PDB entry 7FDC | electron microscopy, 6.60 A resolution (low resolution: residue-level contacts below are approximate; hydrogen-bond / salt-bridge calls are withheld) | chains E and F of the 31 polymer chains in the assembly

[Chain E]
Name: Yeast Vacuolar ATPase A subunit
Source organism: Saccharomyces cerevisiae S288C
Notes: EC 7.1.2.2
Chain sequence (617 residues; each row starts with the number of its first residue; numbering starts at 0):
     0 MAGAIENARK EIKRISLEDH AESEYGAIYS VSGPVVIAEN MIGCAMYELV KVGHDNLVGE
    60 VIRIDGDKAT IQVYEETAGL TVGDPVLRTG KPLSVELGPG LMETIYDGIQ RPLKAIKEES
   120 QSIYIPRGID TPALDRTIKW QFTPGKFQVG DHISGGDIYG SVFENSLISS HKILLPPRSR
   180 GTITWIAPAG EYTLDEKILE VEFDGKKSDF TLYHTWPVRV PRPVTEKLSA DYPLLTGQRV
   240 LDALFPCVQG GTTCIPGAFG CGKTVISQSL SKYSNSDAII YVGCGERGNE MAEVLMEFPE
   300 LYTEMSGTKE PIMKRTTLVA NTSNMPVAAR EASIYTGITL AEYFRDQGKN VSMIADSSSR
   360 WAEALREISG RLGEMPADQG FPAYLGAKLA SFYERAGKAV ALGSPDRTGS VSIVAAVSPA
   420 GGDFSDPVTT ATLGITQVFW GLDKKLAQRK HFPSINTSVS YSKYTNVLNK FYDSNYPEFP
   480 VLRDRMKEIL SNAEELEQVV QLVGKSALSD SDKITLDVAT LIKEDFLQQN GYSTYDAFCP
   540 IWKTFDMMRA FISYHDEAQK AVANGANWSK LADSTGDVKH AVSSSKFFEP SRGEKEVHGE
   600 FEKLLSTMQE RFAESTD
Unresolved in the structure: 0-22

[Chain F]
Name: V-type proton ATPase subunit B
Source organism: Saccharomyces cerevisiae S288C
UniProt: P16140 (VATB_YEAST); numbering as in UniProt (aligned over 1-517)
Chain sequence (517 residues; numbered 1 to 517; the number before each row is that of its first residue):
     1 MVLSDKELFA INKKAVEQGF NVKPRLNYNT VSGVNGPLVI LEKVKFPRYN EIVNLTLPDG
    61 TVRQGQVLEI RGDRAIVQVF EGTSGIDVKK TTVEFTGESL RIPVSEDMLG RIFDGSGRPI
   121 DNGPKVFAED YLDINGSPIN PYARIYPEEM ISTGVSAIDT MNSIARGQKI PIFSASGLPH
   181 NEIAAQICRQ AGLVRPTKDV HDGHEENFSI VFAAMGVNLE TARFFKQDFE ENGSLERTSL
   241 FLNLANDPTI ERIITPRLAL TTAEYLAYQT ERHVLTILTD MSSYADALRE VSAAREEVPG
   301 RRGYPGYMYT DLSTIYERAG RVEGRNGSIT QIPILTMPND DITHPIPDLT GYITEGQIFV
   361 DRQLHNKGIY PPINVLPSLS RLMKSAIGEG MTRKDHGDVS NQLYAKYAIG KDAAAMKAVV
   421 GEEALSIEDK LSLEFLEKFE KTFITQGAYE DRTVFESLDQ AWSLLRIYPK EMLNRISPKI
   481 LDEFYDRARD DADEDEEDPD TRSSGKKKDA SQEESLI
Unresolved in the structure: 1-8, 197-204, 488-517
UniProt features mapped onto this chain:
  - binding site (ATP): Arg381
  - modified residue (Phosphoserine): Ser4, Ser137, Ser503, Ser504, Ser511, Ser515
  - cross-link (Glycyl lysine isopeptide (Lys-Gly)): Lys14 (interchain with G-Cter in ubiquitin), Lys508 (interchain with G-Cter in ubiquitin)

[Chain E / chain F interface]
Residue-residue contacts (63; chain E residue first):
  Tyr28(E) with Arg71(F); Gly72(F)
  Ser29(E) with Ile70(F)
  Val30(E) with Tyr49(F); Ile70(F)
  Ser31(E) with Glu69(F)
  Gly32(E) with Tyr49(F)
  Thr76(E) with Tyr49(F)
  Ala77(E) with Tyr49(F)
  Gly78(E) with Arg48(F); Tyr49(F)
  Leu79(E) with Pro47(F); Arg48(F); Tyr49(F)
  Thr80(E) with Pro47(F); Arg48(F)
  Val81(E) with Phe46(F); Pro47(F); Ile70(F)
  Lys113(E) with Tyr142(F)
  Lys116(E) with Asn140(F); Tyr142(F)
  Ser121(E) with Asn140(F)
  Ile122(E) with Ile139(F); Asn140(F); Tyr268(F); Val322(F); Arg325(F)
  Tyr123(E) with Ser137(F); Pro138(F); Ile139(F); Asn140(F); Glu264(F)
  Ile124(E) with Ser137(F); Pro138(F); Ile139(F); Asn140(F)
  Arg286(E) with Arg144(F); Glu317(F); Tyr352(F); Ile353(F); Thr354(F); Glu355(F)
  Gly287(E) with Arg144(F)
  Asn288(E) with Glu355(F)
  Ala291(E) with Arg144(F)
  Glu292(E) with Tyr146(F)
  Met295(E) with Tyr146(F)
  Thr321(E) with Glu317(F)
  Ser322(E) with Ser313(F); Glu317(F)
  Asn323(E) with Pro138(F); Glu317(F)
  Val326(E) with Thr310(F)
  Arg359(E) with Tyr352(F)
  Glu362(E) with Tyr309(F); Tyr352(F)
  Arg365(E) with Arg301(F)
  Glu366(E) with Gly306(F)
  Arg370(E) with Tyr307(F)
  Pro418(E) with Tyr352(F)
  Ala419(E) with Tyr352(F)
  Gly420(E) with Tyr352(F)
Interface residues without a listed pair, chain E (43 interface residues in all): Glu75, Leu112, Gly259, Glu285, Leu294, Met324, Arg329, Lys443
Interface residues without a listed pair, chain F (37 interface residues in all): Asn135, Pro141, Ala143, Ile145, Pro147, Arg381, Leu382

[In short]
The interface between chain E and chain F involves 43 residues on one side and 37 on the other. Curated
annotation (UniProt) lists ATP-binding residue Arg381(F) on chain F.
Chain E is Yeast Vacuolar ATPase A subunit and chain F is V-type proton ATPase subunit B, both from
Saccharomyces cerevisiae S288C; the structure, CryoEM Structures of Reconstituted V-ATPase, state3, was
determined by electron microscopy.
